PDB entry 8H01 | electron microscopy, 3.70 A resolution | chains A and D of the 9 polymer chains in the assembly

# Chain A
Protein: Spike glycoprotein
From: Severe acute respiratory syndrome coronavirus 2
UniProt: P0DTC2 (SPIKE_SARS2); aligned to UniProt positions 1-1208 over residues 1-1208
Chain sequence (1286 residues; numbered 1 to 1288 plus 7 insertion-coded residues; 9 numbers in that range are skipped by the numbering (no residue carries them; nothing is unmodelled there); the number before each row is that of its first residue; a row labelled like 210A-210G holds insertion residues (210A, then the next letters in order)):
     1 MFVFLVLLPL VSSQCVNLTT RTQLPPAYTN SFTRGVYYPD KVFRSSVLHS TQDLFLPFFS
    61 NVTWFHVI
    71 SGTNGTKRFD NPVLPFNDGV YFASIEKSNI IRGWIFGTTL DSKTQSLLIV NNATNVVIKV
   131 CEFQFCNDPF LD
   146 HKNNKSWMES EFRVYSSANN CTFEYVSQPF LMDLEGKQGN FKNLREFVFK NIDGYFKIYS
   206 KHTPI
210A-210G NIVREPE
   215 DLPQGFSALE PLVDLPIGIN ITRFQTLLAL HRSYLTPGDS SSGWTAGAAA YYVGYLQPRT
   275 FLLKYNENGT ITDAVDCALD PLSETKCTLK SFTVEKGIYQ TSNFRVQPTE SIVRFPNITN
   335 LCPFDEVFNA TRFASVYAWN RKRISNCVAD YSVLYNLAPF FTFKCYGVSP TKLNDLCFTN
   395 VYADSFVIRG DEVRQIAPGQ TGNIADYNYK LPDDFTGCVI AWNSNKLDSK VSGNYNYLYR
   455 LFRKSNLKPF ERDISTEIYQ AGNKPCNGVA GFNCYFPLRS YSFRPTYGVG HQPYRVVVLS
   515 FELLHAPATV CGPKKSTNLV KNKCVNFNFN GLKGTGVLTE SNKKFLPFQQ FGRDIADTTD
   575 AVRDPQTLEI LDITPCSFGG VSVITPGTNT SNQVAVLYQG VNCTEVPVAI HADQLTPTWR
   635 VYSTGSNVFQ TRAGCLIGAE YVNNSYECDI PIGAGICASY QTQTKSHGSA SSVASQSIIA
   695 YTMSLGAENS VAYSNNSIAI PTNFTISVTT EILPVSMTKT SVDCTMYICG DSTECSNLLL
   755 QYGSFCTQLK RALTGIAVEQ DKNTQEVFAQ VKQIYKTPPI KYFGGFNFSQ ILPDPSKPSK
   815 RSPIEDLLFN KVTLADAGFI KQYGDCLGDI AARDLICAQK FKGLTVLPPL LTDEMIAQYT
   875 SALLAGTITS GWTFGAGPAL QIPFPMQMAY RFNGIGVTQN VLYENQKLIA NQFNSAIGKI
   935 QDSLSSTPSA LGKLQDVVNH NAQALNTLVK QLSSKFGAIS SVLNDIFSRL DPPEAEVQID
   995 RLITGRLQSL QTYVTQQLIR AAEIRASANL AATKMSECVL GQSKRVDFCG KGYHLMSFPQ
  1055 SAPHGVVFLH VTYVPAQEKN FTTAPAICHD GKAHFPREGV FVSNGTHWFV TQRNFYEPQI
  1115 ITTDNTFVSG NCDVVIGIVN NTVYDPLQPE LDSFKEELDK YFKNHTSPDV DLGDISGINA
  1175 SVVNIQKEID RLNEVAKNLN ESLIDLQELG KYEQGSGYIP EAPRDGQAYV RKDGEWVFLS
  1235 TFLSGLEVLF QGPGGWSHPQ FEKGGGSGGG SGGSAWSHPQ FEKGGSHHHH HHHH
Not modelled in the structure: 1-14, 71-76, 146-152, 177-184, 210A-210G, 248-256, 621-640, 676-690, 828-852, 1148-1288
Sequence notes: variant Val67 (Ala in P0DTC2), Ile95 (Thr in P0DTC2), Asp142 (Tyr145 in P0DTC2), Ile210B (Leu212 in P0DTC2), Asp339 (Gly in P0DTC2), Leu371 (Ser in P0DTC2), Pro373 (Ser in P0DTC2), Phe375 (Ser in P0DTC2), Asn417 (Lys in P0DTC2), Lys440 (Asn in P0DTC2), Ser446 (Gly in P0DTC2), Asn477 (Ser in P0DTC2), Lys478 (Thr in P0DTC2), Ala484 (Glu in P0DTC2), Arg493 (Gln in P0DTC2), Ser496 (Gly in P0DTC2), Arg498 (Gln in P0DTC2), Tyr501 (Asn in P0DTC2), His505 (Tyr in P0DTC2), Lys547 (Thr in P0DTC2), Gly614 (Asp in P0DTC2), Tyr655 (His in P0DTC2), Lys679 (Asn in P0DTC2), His681 (Pro in P0DTC2), Lys764 (Asn in P0DTC2), Tyr796 (Asp in P0DTC2), Lys856 (Asn in P0DTC2), His954 (Gln in P0DTC2), Lys969 (Asn in P0DTC2), Phe981 (Leu in P0DTC2); insertion (210E-210G); engineered mutation Gly682 (Arg in P0DTC2), Ser683 (Arg in P0DTC2), Ser685 (Arg in P0DTC2), Pro817 (Phe in P0DTC2), Pro892 (Ala in P0DTC2), Pro899 (Ala in P0DTC2), Pro942 (Ala in P0DTC2), Pro986 (Lys in P0DTC2), Pro987 (Val in P0DTC2); expression tag (1209-1288)
UniProt features mapped onto this chain:
  - region: Asn280 to Cys301 (Putative superantigen), Arg403 to Asp405 (Integrin-binding motif), Asn448 to Phe456 (Immunodominant HLA epitope recognized by the CD8+), Ser816 to Tyr837 (Fusion peptide 1), Lys835 to Phe855 (Fusion peptide 2), Asp1163 to Glu1202 (Heptad repeat 2)
  - site: Arg815, Ser816 (Cleavage)
  - glycosylation: Asn17 (N-linked (GlcNAc...) (complex) asparagine), Asn61 (N-linked (GlcNAc...) (hybrid) asparagine), Asn74 (N-linked (GlcNAc...) (complex) asparagine), Asn122 (N-linked (GlcNAc...) (hybrid) asparagine), Asn149 (N-linked (GlcNAc...) (complex) asparagine), Asn165 (N-linked (GlcNAc...) (complex) asparagine), Asn234 (N-linked (GlcNAc...) (high mannose) asparagine), Asn282 (N-linked (GlcNAc...) (complex) asparagine), Thr323 (O-linked (GalNAc) threonine), Ser325 (O-linked (HexNAc...) serine), Asn331 (N-linked (GlcNAc...) (complex) asparagine), Asn343 (N-linked (GlcNAc...) (complex) asparagine), Asn603 (N-linked (GlcNAc...) (hybrid) asparagine), Asn616 (N-linked (GlcNAc...) (complex) asparagine), Asn657 (N-linked (GlcNAc...) (complex) asparagine), Thr676 (O-linked (GlcNAc...) threonine), Thr678 (O-linked (GlcNAc...) threonine), Asn709 (N-linked (GlcNAc...) (high mannose) asparagine), Asn717 (N-linked (GlcNAc...) (hybrid) asparagine), Asn801 (N-linked (GlcNAc...) (hybrid) asparagine) and 6 more in UniProt
Disulfide bonds: Cys15-Cys136, Cys131-Cys166, Cys291-Cys301, Cys336-Cys361, Cys379-Cys432, Cys391-Cys525, Cys480-Cys488, Cys538-Cys590, Cys617-Cys649, Cys662-Cys671, Cys738-Cys760, Cys743-Cys749, Cys1032-Cys1043, Cys1082-Cys1126
Covalent attachments: N-acetylglucosamine (NAG) linked to Asn61, Asn234, Asn282, Asn331, Asn709, Asn717, Asn801, Asn1074, Asn1098, Asn1134

# Chain D
Protein: rabbit monoclonal antibody 1H1 Fab light chain
From: Oryctolagus cuniculus
Notes: antibody fragment or engineered binder
Chain sequence (111 residues; each row starts with the number of its first residue):
     1 DIVMTQTPAS VSEPVGGTVT IKCQASESIS NWLAWYQQKP GQPPKLLIYA AFTLASGVPS
    61 RFKGSGSGTQ FTLTINGVEC ADAATYYCQQ TYSSRDVDNV FGGGTEVVVK G
Disulfide bonds: Cys23-Cys88

# How chain A and chain D interact
Contacting residue pairs (26; chain A residue first):
  Asn343(A) - Arg95(D)  hydrogen bond (backbone-side chain)
  Ala344(A) - Arg95(D)
  Thr345(A) - Arg95(D)
  Arg346(A) - Trp32(D)
  Arg346(A) - Thr91(D)  hydrogen bond (side chain-backbone)
  Arg346(A) - Tyr92(D)  hydrogen bond (side chain-backbone)
  Arg346(A) - Ser93(D)
  Phe347(A) - Trp32(D)  hydrogen bond (backbone-side chain)
  Ala348(A) - Ser30(D)
  Ala348(A) - Trp32(D)
  Ser349(A) - Ser30(D)  hydrogen bond (backbone-side chain)
  Tyr351(A) - Asn31(D)
  Tyr351(A) - Phe52(D)
  Tyr351(A) - Ser67(D)  hydrogen bond
  Ala352(A) - Ser30(D)
  Ala352(A) - Ser67(D)
  Asn354(A) - Ser28(D)  hydrogen bond
  Asn354(A) - Tyr92(D)
  Tyr449(A) - Tyr49(D)  hydrophobic
  Asn450(A) - Trp32(D)
  Asn450(A) - Ala50(D)
  Tyr451(A) - Trp32(D)  hydrophobic
  Leu452(A) - Asn31(D)
  Ile468(A) - Ser67(D)
  Thr470(A) - Phe52(D)
  Thr470(A) - Ser65(D)
Interface residues without a listed pair, chain A (17 interface residues in all): Phe490
Interface residues without a listed pair, chain D (15 interface residues in all): Gly66, Ser94

# Summary
Chain A and chain D form an interface of 17 and 15 residues respectively; the contacts include 7 hydrogen
bonds. Polar pairs include Asn343(A)-Arg95(D), Arg346(A)-Thr91(D) and Arg346(A)-Tyr92(D). N-acetylglucosamine
is covalently linked to Asn61(A), Asn234(A), Asn282(A), Asn331(A), Asn709(A) and Asn717(A) and 4 more.
Chain A is Spike glycoprotein (Severe acute respiratory syndrome coronavirus 2) and chain D is rabbit
monoclonal antibody 1H1 Fab light chain (Oryctolagus cuniculus); the structure, SARS-CoV-2 Omicron BA.1 Spike
glycoprotein in complex with rabbit monoclonal antibody 1H1 Fab in class 2 ..., was determined by electron
microscopy together with 8H00 and 8ITU from the same study.
